2JCR - chain A; structure by X-ray diffraction, 2.00 A resolution.

# Chain A
Name: CD44 antigen
Source organism: Mus musculus
Notes: fragment: hyaluronan binding domain, residues 23-174
UniProt: P15379 (CD44_MOUSE); residues 25-176 here correspond to UniProt positions 23-174 (UniProt number = residue number - 2)
Chain sequence (154 residues; numbered 23 to 176; the number before each row is that of its first residue):
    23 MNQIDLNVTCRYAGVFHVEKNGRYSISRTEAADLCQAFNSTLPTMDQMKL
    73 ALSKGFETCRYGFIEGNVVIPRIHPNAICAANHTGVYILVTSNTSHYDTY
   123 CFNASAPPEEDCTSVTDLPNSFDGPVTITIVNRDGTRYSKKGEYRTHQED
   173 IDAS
Unresolved in the structure: 23, 175-176
Disulfides: C32-C134, C57-C123, C81-C101
Curated features (UniProtKB/Swiss-Prot):
  - binding site (hyaluronan): R45, R82, Y83, Y109
  - glycosylation (N-linked (GlcNAc...) asparagine): N29, N61, N104, N115, N125

# Summary
From UniProt: 4 hyaluronan-binding residues.
Chain A is CD44 antigen (Mus musculus); the structure, The hyaluronan binding domain of murine CD44 in a Type
B complex with an HA 8-mer, was determined by X-ray diffraction, deposited together with 2JCP and 2JCQ.
